8GF6 - chains F and X of the 7 polymer chains in the assembly; structure by electron microscopy, 3.10 A resolution.

Chain F:
Name: Methyl-coenzyme M reductase subunit gamma
Source organism: Methanosarcina acetivorans C2A
UniProtKB: Q8THH0 (Q8THH0_METAC); residue numbers follow UniProt; this construct covers 1-248
Sequence (248 residues; row label = number of the first residue in the row):
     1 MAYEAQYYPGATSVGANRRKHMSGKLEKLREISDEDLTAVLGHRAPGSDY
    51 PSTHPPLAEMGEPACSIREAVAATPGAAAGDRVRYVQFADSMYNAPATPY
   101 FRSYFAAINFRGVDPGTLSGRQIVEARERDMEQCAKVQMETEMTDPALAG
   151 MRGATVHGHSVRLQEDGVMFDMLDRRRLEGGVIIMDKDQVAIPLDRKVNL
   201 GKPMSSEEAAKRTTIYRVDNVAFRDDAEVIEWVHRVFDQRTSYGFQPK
Not modelled in the structure: 1

Chain X:
Name: Methyl coenzyme M reductase, subunit D
Source organism: Methanosarcina acetivorans C2A
UniProtKB: Q8THG8 (Q8THG8_METAC); numbering as in UniProt (aligned over 1-170)
Sequence (193 residues; numbered -22 to 170; the number before each row is that of its first residue; numbers below 1 keep their minus sign (Met-22 is residue -22)):
   -22 MDYKDDDDKGGGWSHPQFEKGGGMSDSASNTEDSIQIEIFPSRILSPETA
    28 QKLISELYQVDGIIRVMVQGPRLPERVSAGPGTGEKVEHPLRKPIQIGDQ
    78 VIELKISVGRIRLEIENAETKEKVRSVCDKMLPFSFEFREGHFLRRKPTV
   128 TDYAKLGPETDPRLLGMVDPKAKVNQLVFIEKREKEDDTDKDE
Not modelled in the structure: -22 to 9, 130-170
Sequence notes: expression tag (-22 to 0)

Interface between chain F and chain X:
Pairs across the interface (51):
  Tyr85(F) - Pro58(X)
  Ala154(F) - Ala56(X)
  Ala154(F) - Gly57(X)
  Thr155(F) - Ala56(X)
  His157(F) - Pro48(X)
  Val161(F) - Pro48(X)  hydrophobic
  Arg162(F) - Phe17(X)
  Arg162(F) - Pro18(X)  hydrogen bond (side chain-backbone)
  Arg162(F) - Ser19(X)
  Arg162(F) - Arg20(X)
  Arg162(F) - Ile21(X)
  Arg162(F) - Gly86(X)
  Arg162(F) - Arg87(X)
  Leu163(F) - Arg20(X)
  Leu163(F) - Ile21(X)  hydrogen bond (backbone-backbone)
  Gln164(F) - Arg20(X)  hydrogen bond (backbone-side chain)
  Gln164(F) - Ile21(X)
  Gln164(F) - Leu68(X)
  Glu165(F) - Arg20(X)  hydrogen bond (backbone-side chain)
  Glu165(F) - Ile21(X)
  Glu165(F) - Leu22(X)
  Glu165(F) - Ser23(X)  hydrogen bond
  Glu165(F) - Thr26(X)  hydrogen bond
  Glu165(F) - Phe111(X)
  Gly167(F) - Arg20(X)
  Phe170(F) - Pro48(X)  hydrophobic
  Phe170(F) - Arg49(X)
  Phe170(F) - Leu50(X)  hydrophobic
  Phe170(F) - Leu68(X)  hydrophobic
  Asp171(F) - His66(X)  salt bridge
  Met172(F) - Arg49(X)
  Met172(F) - Pro51(X)
  Met172(F) - His66(X)  hydrogen bond (backbone-side chain)
  Leu173(F) - Pro51(X)  hydrophobic
  Leu173(F) - Val54(X)  hydrophobic
  Leu173(F) - Val64(X)
  Asp174(F) - Val64(X)
  Asp174(F) - Glu65(X)
  Asp174(F) - His66(X)  salt bridge
  Asp174(F) - Pro67(X)
  Arg177(F) - Pro67(X)
  Lys187(F) - Val64(X)
  Val190(F) - Val54(X)
  Val190(F) - Pro58(X)
  Val190(F) - Gly59(X)
  Ala191(F) - Val54(X)
  Ala191(F) - Glu62(X)
  Ile192(F) - Gly59(X)
  Ile192(F) - Glu62(X)
  Pro193(F) - Glu62(X)
  Ser206(F) - Arg20(X)  hydrogen bond
Also at the interface, not in a pair above, chain F (23 interface residues in all): Asp166
Also at the interface, not in a pair above, chain X (27 interface residues in all): Ser84

Overview:
23 residues of chain F face 27 of chain X across their interface; the contacts include 8 hydrogen bonds and 2
salt bridges. Polar pairs include Asp171(F)-His66(X), Asp174(F)-His66(X) and Arg162(F)-Pro18(X).
Here chain F is Methyl-coenzyme M reductase subunit gamma and chain X is Methyl coenzyme M reductase, subunit
D, both from Methanosarcina acetivorans C2A. Entry 8GF6 (Apo-apo MCR assembly intermediate) was determined by
electron microscopy, deposited together with 8GF5.
